8OES - chains A and C of the 14 polymer chains in the assembly; structure by electron microscopy, 3.00 A resolution.

# Chain A (and C)
Protein: Mucin-5B
From: Homo sapiens
Notes: chain C of this document is another copy of the same molecule, construct and numbering; everything in this record applies to it too
UniProt: Q9HC84 (MUC5B_HUMAN); residue numbers follow UniProt; this construct covers 26-1252
Sequence (1227 residues; row label = number of the first residue in the row):
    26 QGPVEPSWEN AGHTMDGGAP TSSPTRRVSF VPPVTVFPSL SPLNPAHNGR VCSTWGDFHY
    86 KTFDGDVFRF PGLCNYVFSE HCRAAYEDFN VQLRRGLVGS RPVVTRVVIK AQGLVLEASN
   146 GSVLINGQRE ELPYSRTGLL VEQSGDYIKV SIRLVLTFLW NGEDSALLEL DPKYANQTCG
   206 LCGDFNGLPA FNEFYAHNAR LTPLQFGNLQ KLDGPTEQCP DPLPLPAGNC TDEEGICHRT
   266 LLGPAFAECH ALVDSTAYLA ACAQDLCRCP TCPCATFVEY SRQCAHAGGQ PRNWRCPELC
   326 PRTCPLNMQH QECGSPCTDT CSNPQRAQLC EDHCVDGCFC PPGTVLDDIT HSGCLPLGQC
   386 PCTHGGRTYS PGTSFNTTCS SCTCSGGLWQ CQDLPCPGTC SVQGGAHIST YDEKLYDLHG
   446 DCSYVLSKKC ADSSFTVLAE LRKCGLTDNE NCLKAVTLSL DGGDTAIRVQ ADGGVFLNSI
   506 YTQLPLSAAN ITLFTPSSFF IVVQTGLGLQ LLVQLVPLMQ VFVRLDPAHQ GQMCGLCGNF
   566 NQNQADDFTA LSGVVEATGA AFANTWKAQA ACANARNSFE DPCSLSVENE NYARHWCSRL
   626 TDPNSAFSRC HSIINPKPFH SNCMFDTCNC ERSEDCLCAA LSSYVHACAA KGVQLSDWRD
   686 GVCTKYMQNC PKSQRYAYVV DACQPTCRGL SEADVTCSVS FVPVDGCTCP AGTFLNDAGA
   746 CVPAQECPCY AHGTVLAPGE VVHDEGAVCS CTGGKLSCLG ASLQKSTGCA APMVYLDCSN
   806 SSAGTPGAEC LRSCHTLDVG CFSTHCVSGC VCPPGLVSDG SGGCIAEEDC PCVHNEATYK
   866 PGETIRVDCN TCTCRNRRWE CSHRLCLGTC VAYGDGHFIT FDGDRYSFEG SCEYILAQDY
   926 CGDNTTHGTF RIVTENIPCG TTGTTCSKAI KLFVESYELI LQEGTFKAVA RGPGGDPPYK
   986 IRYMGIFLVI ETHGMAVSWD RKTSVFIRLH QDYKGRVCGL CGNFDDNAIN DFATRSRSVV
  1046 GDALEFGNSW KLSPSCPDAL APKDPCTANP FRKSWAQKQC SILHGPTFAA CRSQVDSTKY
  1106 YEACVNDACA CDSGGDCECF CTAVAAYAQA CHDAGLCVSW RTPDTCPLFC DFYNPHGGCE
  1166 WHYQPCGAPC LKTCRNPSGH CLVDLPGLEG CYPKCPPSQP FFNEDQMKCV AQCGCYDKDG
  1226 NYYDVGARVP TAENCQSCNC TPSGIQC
Not modelled in the structure: 26-70, 786-792, 1236-1242
Disulfide bonds: C77-C207, C99-C244, C107-C204, C255-C292, C262-C287, C274-C309, C294-C297, C299-C325, C329-C363, C338-C359, C342-C355, C346-C385, C365-C379, C387-C409, C404-C421, C407-C416, C425-C562, C447-C597, C455-C559, C469-C477, C608-C653, C622-C648, C635-C673, C655-C661, C663-C688, C695-C732, C708-C722, C712-C752, C734-C746, C754-C776, C774-C783, C794-C835, C803-C831, C815-C826, C819-C855, C837-C849, C857-C879, C874-C891, C877-C886, C895-C1026, C917-C1061, C926-C1023, C944-C951, C1071-C1114, C1085-C1109, C1096-C1136, C1116-C1124, C1126-C1151, C1142-C1171, C1155-C1196, C1175-C1186, C1179-C1218, C1200-C1214, C1220-C1245, C1243-C1252
Glycans and other covalent adducts: N-acetylglucosamine (NAG) linked to N145, N201, N401, N515, N929
Ion coordination: Ca2+ site 1: D89, D209, N211, L213, E218; Ca2+ site 2: D437, N564, N566, N568, D571; Ca2+ site 3: D907, N1028, D1030, N1032, N1035, D1036
Swiss-Prot annotation at these positions:
  - binding site (Cu(2+)): E194, H311, H358
  - glycosylation (N-linked (GlcNAc...) asparagine): N145, N201, N254, N401, N515, N805, N929

# How chain A and chain C interact
Contacting residue pairs - 196 pairs, chain A then chain C:
  Q137(A) - G945(C)
  Q137(A) - T946(C)  hydrogen bond (backbone-side chain)
  Q137(A) - T947(C)
  L139(A) - T947(C)
  P158(A) - P1062(C)  hydrophobic
  S160(A) - S916(C)
  S160(A) - P1062(C)
  R161(A) - S916(C)
  R161(A) - T947(C)
  T162(A) - S916(C)
  T162(A) - N941(C)
  T162(A) - P943(C)
  T162(A) - T947(C)
  T162(A) - G948(C)  hydrogen bond (side chain-backbone)
  T162(A) - T950(C)
  G163(A) - N941(C)
  G163(A) - P943(C)
  R178(A) - E918(C)  salt bridge
  R178(A) - E940(C)  salt bridge
  R178(A) - I942(C)
  R178(A) - K956(C)
  L179(A) - Q967(C)
  L179(A) - E968(C)
  K198(A) - E968(C)  salt bridge
  T345(A) - P1059(C)
  S347(A) - R1040(C)
  N348(A) - R1040(C)  hydrogen bond
  N348(A) - L1057(C)  hydrogen bond (side chain-backbone)
  Q350(A) - T930(C)
  R351(A) - L1057(C)
  Q353(A) - Y925(C)
  Q353(A) - T930(C)  hydrogen bond
  L354(A) - R936(C)
  L354(A) - F958(C)  hydrophobic
  L354(A) - E960(C)
  E356(A) - R976(C)  salt bridge
  D373(A) - P1059(C)
  H389(A) - S1043(C)
  H389(A) - V1045(C)
  L413(A) - R1042(C)
  W414(A) - S1041(C)  hydrogen bond (backbone-backbone)
  W414(A) - R1042(C)  hydrogen bond (backbone-side chain)
  W414(A) - S1043(C)
  Q415(A) - R1042(C)
  C416(A) - R1042(C)  hydrogen bond (side chain-backbone)
  V450(A) - V824(C)  hydrophobic
  L463(A) - F827(C)  hydrophobic
  R493(A) - H757(C)  hydrogen bond (side chain-backbone)
  R493(A) - G758(C)
  Q495(A) - H757(C)
  Q495(A) - G758(C)
  F501(A) - R713(C)
  L502(A) - L511(C)  hydrophobic
  L502(A) - S512(C)
  L502(A) - A513(C)  hydrophobic
  N503(A) - S512(C)
  I505(A) - P510(C)
  I505(A) - S512(C)
  Y506(A) - Q508(C)
  Q508(A) - Y506(C)
  P510(A) - I505(C)
  L511(A) - L502(C)  hydrophobic
  L511(A) - L511(C)  hydrophobic
  S512(A) - N503(C)  hydrogen bond (backbone-side chain)
  S512(A) - I505(C)
  A513(A) - L502(C)  hydrophobic
  Q567(A) - D1031(C)
  Q567(A) - N1032(C)
  Q567(A) - I1034(C)
  N568(A) - D1031(C)
  Q569(A) - A1033(C)
  L576(A) - D823(C)
  S577(A) - W884(C)  hydrogen bond (backbone-backbone)
  V579(A) - H859(C)
  V579(A) - V872(C)  hydrophobic
  V579(A) - W884(C)  hydrophobic
  V580(A) - H859(C)
  E581(A) - H859(C)  salt bridge
  E581(A) - N860(C)
  A582(A) - N860(C)
  A582(A) - S1098(C)
  A582(A) - Q1099(C)
  T583(A) - R1097(C)
  T590(A) - H820(C)
  W591(A) - V824(C)  hydrophobic
  K592(A) - H820(C)  hydrogen bond (backbone-side chain)
  K592(A) - V824(C)
  A593(A) - T821(C)
  A593(A) - C826(C)
  A593(A) - F827(C)  hydrophobic
  Q594(A) - E770(C)
  Q594(A) - E814(C)
  Q594(A) - C826(C)
  Q594(A) - F827(C)  hydrogen bond (side chain-backbone)
  Q594(A) - S828(C)  hydrogen bond
  A595(A) - E814(C)
  A595(A) - S818(C)
  A595(A) - T821(C)  hydrogen bond (backbone-side chain)
  A596(A) - E770(C)
  C597(A) - E770(C)  hydrogen bond
  F604(A) - H1089(C)
  F604(A) - R1097(C)
  I638(A) - G1046(C)
  N640(A) - G1046(C)
  R713(A) - F501(C)
  H757(A) - E465(C)
  H757(A) - R467(C)
  H757(A) - R493(C)  hydrogen bond (backbone-side chain)
  H757(A) - Q495(C)
  G758(A) - R493(C)
  G758(A) - Q495(C)
  E770(A) - Q594(C)
  E770(A) - A596(C)
  E770(A) - C597(C)  hydrogen bond
  E814(A) - Q594(C)
  E814(A) - A595(C)
  S818(A) - A595(C)
  H820(A) - T590(C)
  H820(A) - K592(C)  hydrogen bond (side chain-backbone)
  T821(A) - A593(C)
  T821(A) - A595(C)  hydrogen bond (side chain-backbone)
  D823(A) - L576(C)
  V824(A) - V450(C)  hydrophobic
  V824(A) - W591(C)  hydrophobic
  V824(A) - K592(C)
  C826(A) - A593(C)
  C826(A) - Q594(C)
  F827(A) - L463(C)  hydrophobic
  F827(A) - A593(C)  hydrophobic
  F827(A) - Q594(C)  hydrogen bond (backbone-side chain)
  S828(A) - Q594(C)  hydrogen bond
  H859(A) - V579(C)
  H859(A) - V580(C)
  H859(A) - E581(C)  salt bridge
  N860(A) - E581(C)
  N860(A) - A582(C)
  V872(A) - V579(C)  hydrophobic
  W884(A) - S577(C)  hydrogen bond (backbone-backbone)
  W884(A) - V579(C)  hydrophobic
  S916(A) - S160(C)
  S916(A) - R161(C)
  S916(A) - T162(C)
  E918(A) - R178(C)  salt bridge
  Y925(A) - Q353(C)
  T930(A) - Q350(C)
  T930(A) - Q353(C)  hydrogen bond
  R936(A) - L354(C)
  E940(A) - R178(C)  salt bridge
  N941(A) - T162(C)
  N941(A) - G163(C)
  I942(A) - R178(C)
  P943(A) - T162(C)
  P943(A) - G163(C)
  G945(A) - Q137(C)
  T946(A) - Q137(C)  hydrogen bond (side chain-backbone)
  T947(A) - Q137(C)
  T947(A) - L139(C)
  T947(A) - R161(C)
  T947(A) - T162(C)
  G948(A) - T162(C)  hydrogen bond (backbone-side chain)
  T950(A) - T162(C)
  K956(A) - R178(C)
  F958(A) - L354(C)  hydrophobic
  E960(A) - L354(C)
  Q967(A) - L179(C)
  E968(A) - L179(C)
  E968(A) - K198(C)  salt bridge
  R976(A) - E356(C)  salt bridge
  D1031(A) - Q567(C)
  D1031(A) - N568(C)
  N1032(A) - Q567(C)
  A1033(A) - Q569(C)
  I1034(A) - Q567(C)
  R1040(A) - S347(C)
  R1040(A) - N348(C)  hydrogen bond
  S1041(A) - W414(C)  hydrogen bond (backbone-backbone)
  R1042(A) - L413(C)
  R1042(A) - W414(C)  hydrogen bond (side chain-backbone)
  R1042(A) - Q415(C)
  R1042(A) - C416(C)  hydrogen bond (backbone-side chain)
  S1043(A) - H389(C)
  S1043(A) - W414(C)
  V1045(A) - H389(C)
  G1046(A) - I638(C)
  G1046(A) - N640(C)
  L1057(A) - N348(C)  hydrogen bond (backbone-side chain)
  L1057(A) - R351(C)
  P1059(A) - T345(C)
  P1059(A) - D373(C)
  P1062(A) - P158(C)  hydrophobic
  P1062(A) - S160(C)
  H1089(A) - F604(C)
  R1097(A) - T583(C)
  R1097(A) - F604(C)
  S1098(A) - A582(C)
  Q1099(A) - A582(C)
Also at the interface, not in a pair above, chain A (144 interface residues in all): Y111, L164, T388, D437, E438, T461, E465, R467, T507, A586, N589, N602, I639, K642, T759, D769, L816, G825, H830, E861, C877, R882, R883, C886, T949, V1044, K1056, S1058, S1060, D1101, N1111
Also at the interface, not in a pair above, chain C (143 interface residues in all): Y111, L164, T388, D437, E438, C447, T461, A586, N589, N602, I639, K642, T759, L816, G825, H830, E861, C877, R882, R883, C886, T949, V1044, K1056, S1058, S1060, D1101, N1111

# In short
The interface between chain A and chain C involves 144 residues on one side and 143 on the other, with 31
hydrogen bonds and 10 salt bridges. Among the polar pairs are R178(A)-E918(C), R178(A)-E940(C) and
K198(A)-E968(C).
Chain A and chain C are both Mucin-5B (Homo sapiens); the structure, MUC5B amino acids 26-1435 Three beads,
was determined by electron microscopy.
